Entry 2XED (X-ray diffraction, 1.95 A resolution); this record covers chain A.

# Chain A
Molecule: Putative maleate isomerase
Organism: Nocardia farcinica
Notes: EC 5.2.1.1
UniProt: Q5YXQ1 (Q5YXQ1_NOCFA); numbering as in UniProt (aligned over 1-251)
Chain sequence (273 residues; row label = number of the first residue in the row; numbers below 1 keep their minus sign (Met-21 is residue -21)):
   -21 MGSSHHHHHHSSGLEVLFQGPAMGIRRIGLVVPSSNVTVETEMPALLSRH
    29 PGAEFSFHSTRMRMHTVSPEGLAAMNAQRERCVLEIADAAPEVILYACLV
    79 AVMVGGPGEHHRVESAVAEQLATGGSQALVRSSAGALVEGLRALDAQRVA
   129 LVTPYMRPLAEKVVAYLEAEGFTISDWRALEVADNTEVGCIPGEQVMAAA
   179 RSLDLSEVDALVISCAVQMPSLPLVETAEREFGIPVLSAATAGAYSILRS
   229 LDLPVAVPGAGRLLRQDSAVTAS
Disordered / not traced: -21 to -4, 249-251
Construct notes: expression tag (-21 to 0); engineered mutation Ala194 (Cys in Q5YXQ1)
Covalently attached groups: succinic acid (SIN) linked to Cys76
Residues lining bound ligands: succinic acid (SIN): Pro11, Asn14, Met42, Ala75, Leu77, Val78, Tyr133, Asn163, Cys193, Ala194, Val195, Gln196
UniProt features mapped onto this chain:
  - active site: Cys76 (Nucleophile)
  - binding site (substrate): Asn14, Cys76 to Val78, Tyr133, Asn163, Val195, Gln196
  - modified residue: Cys76 (S-(2-succinyl)cysteine)
  - mutagenesis: Cys76 (C76S: Reduces catalytic activity by more than 1000-fold. No change in substrate affinity), Tyr133 (Y133F: No change in catalytic efficiency)

# In short
Covalently linked succinic acid: at Cys76. Curated annotation (UniProt) lists active-site residue Cys76, 8
substrate-binding residues and 2 mutagenesis sites.
Chain A is Putative maleate isomerase (Nocardia farcinica); the structure, Nocardia farcinica maleate
cis-trans isomerase C194S mutant with a covalently bound succinylcysteine intermediate, was determined by
X-ray diffraction (same publication as 2XEC).
